Entry 6OO2 (electron microscopy, 4.40 A resolution (low resolution: residue-level contacts below are approximate; hydrogen-bond / salt-bridge calls are withheld)); this record covers chains D and G of the 19 polymer chains in the assembly.

# Chain D
Protein: Vacuolar protein sorting-associated protein 4
From: Saccharomyces cerevisiae
Reference sequence: P52917 (VPS4_YEAST); numbering as in UniProt (aligned over 101-437)
Chain sequence (337 residues; each row starts with the number of its first residue):
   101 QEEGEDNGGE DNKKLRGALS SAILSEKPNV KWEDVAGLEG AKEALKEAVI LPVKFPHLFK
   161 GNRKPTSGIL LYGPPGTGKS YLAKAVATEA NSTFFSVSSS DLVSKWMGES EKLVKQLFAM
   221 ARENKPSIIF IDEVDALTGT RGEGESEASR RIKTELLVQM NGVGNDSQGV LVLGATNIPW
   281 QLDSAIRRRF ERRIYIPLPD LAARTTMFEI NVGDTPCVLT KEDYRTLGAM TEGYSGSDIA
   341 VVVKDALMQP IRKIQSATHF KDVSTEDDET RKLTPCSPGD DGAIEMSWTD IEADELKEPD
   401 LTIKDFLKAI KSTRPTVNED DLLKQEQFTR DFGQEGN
Unresolved in the structure: 101-111, 365-369
Ion coordination: Mg2+: Ser-180 (together with ADP)
Small-molecule neighbours:
  - ADP (adenosine-5'-diphosphate): Asp-134, Val-135, Ala-136, Pro-174, Pro-175, Gly-176, Thr-177, Gly-178, Lys-179, Ser-180, Tyr-181, Asn-277, Met-307, Ile-310, Gly-336, Ser-337
  - ADP / beryllium trifluoride: Asn-261, Arg-288, Arg-289
UniProt features mapped onto this chain:
  - binding site (ATP): Gly-173 to Ser-180
  - mutagenesis: Lys-179 (K179A: No ATP hydrolysis. Missorting of vacuolar proteins), Gln-216 (Q216A: Abolishes oligomerization), Glu-233 (E233Q: Defective in ATP hydrolysis. Missorting of vacuolar proteins)

# Chain G
Protein: Designed Cyclic Peptide
Chain sequence (30 residues; numbered 1 to 30; the number before each row is that of its first residue; X marks 8 residues of unknown identity (built as UNK)):
     1 GGDEIVNKVL GGSSGGXXXX XXXXGGKGCK
Unresolved in the structure: 13-17, 26-30

# Interface between chain D and chain G
Contacting residue pairs (7; chain D residue first):
  Lys-205(D) / Leu-10(G)
  Trp-206(D) / Lys-8(G)
  Trp-206(D) / Val-9(G)
  Trp-206(D) / Leu-10(G)
  Met-207(D) / Lys-8(G)
  Met-207(D) / Leu-10(G)
  Glu-247(D) / Leu-10(G)

# Summary
4 residues of chain D face 3 of chain G across their interface. Chain D binds ADP / beryllium trifluoride and
ADP. Curated annotation (UniProt) lists 8 ATP-binding residues and 3 mutagenesis sites on chain D.
Chain D is Vacuolar protein sorting-associated protein 4 (Saccharomyces cerevisiae) and chain G is Designed
Cyclic Peptide; the structure, Vps4 with Cyclic Peptide Bound in the Central Pore, was determined by electron
microscopy (same publication as 6NDY).
